1U1S - chains E and F of the 6 polymer chains in the assembly; structure by X-ray diffraction, 1.60 A resolution.

Chain E (and F):
Protein: Hfq protein
Source organism: Pseudomonas aeruginosa
Notes: chain F of this document is another copy of the same molecule, construct and numbering; everything in this record applies to it too
Reference sequence: Q9HUM0 (HFQ_PSEAE); residue numbers follow UniProt; this construct covers 1-82
Sequence (82 residues; each row starts with the number of its first residue):
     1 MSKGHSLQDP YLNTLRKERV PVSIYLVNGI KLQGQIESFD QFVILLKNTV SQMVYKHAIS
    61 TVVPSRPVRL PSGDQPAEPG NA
Disordered / not traced: 1-3, 70-82 (chain F: 1-4, 70-82)

Interface between chain E and chain F:
Contacting residue pairs - 41 pairs, chain E then chain F:
  Leu26(E) with Ser60(F)
  Asn28(E) with Leu26(F); Val27(F), hydrogen bond (side chain-backbone)
  Leu32(E) with Thr61(F)
  Ser38(E) with Leu7(F)
  Phe39(E) with Leu7(F)
  Asp40(E) with His5(F); Ser6(F); Leu7(F), hydrogen bond (side chain-backbone); Gln8(F), hydrogen bond (side chain-backbone)
  Phe42(E) with His5(F)
  Val43(E) with Leu7(F), hydrophobic; Gln8(F)
  Leu45(E) with Leu7(F), hydrophobic; Tyr11(F), hydrophobic
  Val50(E) with Pro64(F), hydrophobic; Pro67(F), hydrophobic
  Ser51(E) with Tyr11(F), hydrogen bond (backbone-side chain); Pro64(F)
  Gln52(E) with Tyr11(F); Thr61(F); Val62(F); Val63(F)
  Met53(E) with Gln8(F); Tyr11(F), hydrophobic; Leu12(F), hydrophobic; Thr61(F); Val62(F), hydrogen bond (backbone-backbone)
  Val54(E) with Ser60(F); Thr61(F)
  Tyr55(E) with Gln8(F), hydrogen bond; Leu12(F); Ile44(F); Lys56(F); Ile59(F), hydrophobic; Ser60(F), hydrogen bond (backbone-backbone)
  His57(E) with Lys56(F), hydrogen bond (side chain-backbone); His57(F); Ile59(F), hydrogen bond (side chain-backbone)
  Ala58(E) with Ile59(F); Ser60(F)
Also at the interface, not in a pair above, chain F (20 interface residues in all): Gly29, Arg66

Summary:
The interface between chain E and chain F involves 17 residues on one side and 20 on the other; the contacts
include 9 hydrogen bonds. Polar pairs include Asn28(E)-Val27(F), Asp40(E)-Leu7(F) and Asp40(E)-Gln8(F).
Both chains are Hfq protein (Pseudomonas aeruginosa). Entry 1U1S (Hfq protein from Pseudomonas aeruginosa.
Low-salt crystals) was determined by X-ray diffraction (same publication as 1U1T).
